8QEM - chains J and K of the 26 polymer chains in the assembly; structure by electron microscopy, 3.96 A resolution.

[Chain J (and K)]
Protein: Putative neck protein
From: Staphylococcus phage 812
Notes: chain K of this document is another copy of the same molecule, construct and numbering; everything in this record applies to it too
UniProtKB: A1YTN6 (A1YTN6_9CAUD); numbering as in UniProt (aligned over 1-302)
Chain sequence (302 residues; numbered 1 to 302; the number before each row is that of its first residue):
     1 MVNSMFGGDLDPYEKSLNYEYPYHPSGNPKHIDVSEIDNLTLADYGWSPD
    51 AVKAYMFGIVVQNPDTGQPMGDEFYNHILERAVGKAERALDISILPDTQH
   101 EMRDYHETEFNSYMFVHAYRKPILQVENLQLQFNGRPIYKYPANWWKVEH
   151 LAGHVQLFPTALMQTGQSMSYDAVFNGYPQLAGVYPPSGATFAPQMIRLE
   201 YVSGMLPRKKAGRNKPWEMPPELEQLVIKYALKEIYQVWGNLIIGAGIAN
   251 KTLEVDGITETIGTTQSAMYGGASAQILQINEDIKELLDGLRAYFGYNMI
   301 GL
Not modelled in the structure: 1-16, 162-188
Reported in the primary citation:
  - binding site for Channel DNA forward strand: Glu-254, Met-269, Tyr-270

[Interface between chain J and chain K]
Residue-residue contacts - 91 pairs, chain J then chain K:
  His-24(J) / Asn-134(K)
  Ser-26(J) / Gly-135(K)
  Ala-54(J) / Phe-74(K)
  Tyr-55(J) / Phe-74(K)  hydrophobic
  Tyr-55(J) / His-77(K)  hydrogen bond
  Tyr-55(J) / Ile-78(K)
  Phe-57(J) / Gln-62(K)
  Phe-57(J) / Asn-63(K)
  Phe-57(J) / Gln-68(K)
  Phe-57(J) / Met-70(K)
  Phe-57(J) / Leu-242(K)
  Gly-58(J) / Asn-63(K)
  Gly-58(J) / Leu-242(K)
  Ile-59(J) / Asn-241(K)
  Tyr-113(J) / Ala-190(K)
  Tyr-113(J) / Phe-192(K)  hydrogen bond (side chain-backbone)
  Tyr-113(J) / Ala-193(K)
  Asn-144(J) / Asn-134(K)
  Lys-147(J) / Gln-195(K)
  Val-148(J) / Gln-195(K)  hydrogen bond (backbone-side chain)
  Glu-149(J) / Tyr-119(K)
  Gln-156(J) / Phe-192(K)
  Gln-156(J) / Pro-194(K)
  Phe-158(J) / Phe-133(K)  hydrophobic
  Phe-158(J) / Ala-193(K)  hydrophobic
  Phe-158(J) / Pro-194(K)
  Thr-160(J) / Phe-133(K)
  Thr-160(J) / Asn-134(K)  hydrogen bond
  Arg-208(J) / Glu-80(K)  salt bridge
  Arg-208(J) / Arg-81(K)
  Lys-210(J) / Asp-97(K)
  Ala-211(J) / Glu-80(K)
  Ala-211(J) / Leu-95(K)
  Gly-212(J) / Glu-80(K)  hydrogen bond (backbone-side chain)
  Gly-212(J) / Leu-95(K)
  Arg-213(J) / Ile-37(K)
  Arg-213(J) / Leu-95(K)
  Arg-213(J) / Pro-96(K)  hydrogen bond (side chain-backbone)
  Arg-213(J) / Asp-97(K)
  Asn-214(J) / Arg-88(K)  hydrogen bond
  Lys-215(J) / Asp-97(K)
  Lys-215(J) / Thr-98(K)
  Pro-220(J) / Arg-88(K)
  Pro-221(J) / Arg-81(K)
  Pro-221(J) / Arg-88(K)
  Glu-222(J) / Gly-84(K)
  Glu-222(J) / Arg-88(K)  salt bridge
  Glu-224(J) / His-77(K)
  Glu-224(J) / Arg-81(K)  salt bridge
  Gln-225(J) / Arg-81(K)
  Lys-229(J) / Glu-234(K)  salt bridge
  Lys-229(J) / Gln-237(K)  hydrogen bond
  Tyr-236(J) / Asn-241(K)  hydrogen bond
  Trp-239(J) / Ala-246(K)  hydrophobic
  Ile-243(J) / Gly-247(K)
  Ile-258(J) / Glu-254(K)
  Thr-259(J) / Leu-253(K)
  Thr-259(J) / Glu-254(K)  hydrogen bond (backbone-backbone)
  Glu-260(J) / Thr-252(K)
  Thr-261(J) / Lys-251(K)
  Thr-261(J) / Thr-252(K)  hydrogen bond (backbone-backbone)
  Ile-262(J) / Ile-248(K)  hydrophobic
  Ile-262(J) / Asn-250(K)
  Ile-262(J) / Lys-251(K)
  Gly-263(J) / Ile-248(K)
  Gly-263(J) / Ala-249(K)  hydrogen bond (backbone-backbone)
  Gly-263(J) / Asn-250(K)  hydrogen bond (backbone-backbone)
  Thr-264(J) / Gly-247(K)  hydrogen bond (side chain-backbone)
  Thr-264(J) / Ala-249(K)
  Thr-265(J) / Gly-247(K)  hydrogen bond (backbone-backbone)
  Thr-265(J) / Ala-249(K)
  Thr-265(J) / Gln-266(K)
  Thr-265(J) / Ser-267(K)
  Thr-265(J) / Ala-268(K)
  Ser-267(J) / Ala-268(K)
  Tyr-270(J) / Ala-268(K)
  Tyr-270(J) / Met-269(K)
  Ser-274(J) / Ala-268(K)  hydrogen bond (side chain-backbone)
  Ala-275(J) / Met-269(K)
  Ala-275(J) / Gly-271(K)
  Gln-276(J) / Asn-241(K)  hydrogen bond
  Leu-278(J) / Met-269(K)  hydrophobic
  Gln-279(J) / Gln-237(K)
  Gln-279(J) / Ile-277(K)
  Glu-282(J) / Lys-233(K)  salt bridge
  Glu-282(J) / Asn-281(K)  hydrogen bond
  Asp-283(J) / Lys-233(K)  salt bridge
  Asp-283(J) / Glu-234(K)
  Asp-283(J) / Gln-237(K)  hydrogen bond
  Glu-286(J) / Lys-233(K)  salt bridge
  Leu-287(J) / Lys-85(K)
Other interface residues (no listed pair), chain J (54 interface residues in all): Gly-27, Ser-112, Leu-291, Tyr-294
Other interface residues (no listed pair), chain K (56 interface residues in all): Val-61, Pro-64, Pro-69, Glu-87, Met-102, Gln-132, Val-238, Val-255, Tyr-270

[Overview]
The interface between chain J and chain K involves 54 residues on one side and 56 on the other, with 19
hydrogen bonds and 7 salt bridges. Polar pairs include Arg-208(J)/Glu-80(K), Glu-222(J)/Arg-88(K) and
Glu-224(J)/Arg-81(K). From the paper: a binding site for Channel DNA forward strand at Glu-254(J), Met-269(J)
and Tyr-270(J).
Both chains are Putative neck protein (Staphylococcus phage 812). Entry 8QEM (Neck channel of phage 812 after
tail contraction (C1)) was determined by electron microscopy, deposited together with 8Q01, 8Q1I, 8Q7D, 8QEK,
8QJE, 8QKH, 8R5G and 8R69.
